Entry 8HUH (X-ray diffraction, 2.80 A resolution); this record covers chains A and E of the 6 polymer chains in the assembly.

# Chain A
Name: Tubulin alpha-1B chain
Organism: Bos taurus
UniProt: P81947 (TBA1B_BOVIN); residue numbers follow UniProt; this construct covers 1-450
Chain sequence (450 residues; numbered 1 to 450; the number before each row is that of its first residue):
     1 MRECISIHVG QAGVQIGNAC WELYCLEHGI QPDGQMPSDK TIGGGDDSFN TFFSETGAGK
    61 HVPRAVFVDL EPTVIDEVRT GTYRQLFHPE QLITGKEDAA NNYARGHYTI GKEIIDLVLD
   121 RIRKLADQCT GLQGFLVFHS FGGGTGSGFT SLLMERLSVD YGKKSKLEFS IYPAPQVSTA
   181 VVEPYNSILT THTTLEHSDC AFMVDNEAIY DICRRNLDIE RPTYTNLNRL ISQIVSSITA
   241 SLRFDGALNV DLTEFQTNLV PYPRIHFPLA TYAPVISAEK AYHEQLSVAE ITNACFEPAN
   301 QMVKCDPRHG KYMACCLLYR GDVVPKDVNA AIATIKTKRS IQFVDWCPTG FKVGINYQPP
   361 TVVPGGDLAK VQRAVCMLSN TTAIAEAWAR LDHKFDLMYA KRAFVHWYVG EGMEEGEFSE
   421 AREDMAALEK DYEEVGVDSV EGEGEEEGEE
Disordered / not traced: 438-450
Metal / ion sites: Ca2+: Asp-39, Thr-41, Gly-44, Glu-55
Residues lining bound ligands:
  - GTP (guanosine-5'-triphosphate): Gly-10, Gln-11, Ala-12, Gln-15, Ile-16, Asp-69, Asp-98, Ala-99, Ala-100, Asn-101, Ser-140, Gly-142, Gly-143, Gly-144, Thr-145, Gly-146, Ile-171, Pro-173, Val-177, Ser-178, Thr-179, Glu-183, Asn-206, Tyr-224, Leu-227, Asn-228, Ile-231
  - MXV (2-(1-methylindol-4-yl)-4-(3,4,5-trimethoxyphenyl)-1H-imidazo[4,5-c]pyridine): Asn-101, Thr-179, Ala-180, Val-181

# Chain E
Name: Stathmin-4
Organism: Rattus norvegicus
UniProt: P63043 (STMN4_RAT); residues 5-145 here correspond to UniProt positions 49-189 (UniProt number = residue number + 44)
Chain sequence (143 residues; each row starts with the number of its first residue):
     3 MADMEVIELN KCTSGQSFEV ILKPPSFDGV PEFNASLPRR RDPSLEEIQK KLEAAEERRK
    63 YQEAELLKHL AEKREHEREV IQKAIEENNN FIKMAKEKLA QKMESNKENR EAHLAAMLER
   123 LQEKDKHAEE VRKNKELKEE ASR
Disordered / not traced: 3-5, 29-43, 142-145
Construct notes: expression tag (3-4)
Swiss-Prot annotation at these positions:
  - modified residue: Ser-46 (Phosphoserine)

# How chain A and chain E interact
Residue-residue contacts (50):
  His-107(A) / Leu-54(E)
  Tyr-108(A) / Ala-57(E)  hydrophobic
  Thr-109(A) / Arg-61(E)
  Leu-152(A) / Leu-54(E)  hydrophobic
  Glu-155(A) / Ile-50(E)
  Arg-156(A) / Leu-47(E)
  Val-159(A) / Pro-45(E)
  Asp-245(A) / Cys-14(E)  hydrogen bond
  Asp-245(A) / Ser-16(E)
  Ala-247(A) / Asn-12(E)
  Ala-247(A) / Ser-19(E)
  Leu-248(A) / Ser-19(E)
  Pro-325(A) / Gln-18(E)
  Pro-325(A) / Phe-20(E)  hydrophobic
  Asn-329(A) / Val-8(E)
  Asn-329(A) / Phe-20(E)
  Asn-329(A) / Val-22(E)
  Ile-332(A) / Val-22(E)  hydrophobic
  Lys-336(A) / Leu-24(E)
  Asp-345(A) / Pro-27(E)
  Asp-345(A) / Ser-28(E)  hydrogen bond (backbone-backbone)
  Trp-346(A) / Pro-27(E)
  Cys-347(A) / Pro-27(E)
  Pro-348(A) / Lys-25(E)
  Pro-348(A) / Pro-27(E)
  Thr-349(A) / Ile-23(E)
  Thr-349(A) / Leu-24(E)  hydrogen bond (backbone-backbone)
  Thr-349(A) / Lys-25(E)  hydrogen bond (backbone-backbone)
  Gly-350(A) / Val-22(E)
  Phe-351(A) / Glu-21(E)
  Phe-351(A) / Val-22(E)  hydrogen bond (backbone-backbone)
  Lys-352(A) / Phe-20(E)
  Lys-352(A) / Glu-21(E)  salt bridge
  Val-353(A) / Ser-19(E)
  Val-353(A) / Phe-20(E)  hydrogen bond (backbone-backbone)
  Gly-354(A) / Gln-18(E)
  Ile-355(A) / Gly-17(E)
  Ile-355(A) / Gln-18(E)  hydrogen bond (backbone-backbone)
  Asn-356(A) / Ser-16(E)
  Tyr-357(A) / Thr-15(E)
  Tyr-357(A) / Ser-16(E)  hydrogen bond (backbone-backbone)
  Tyr-357(A) / Gly-17(E)
  Tyr-357(A) / Gln-18(E)  hydrogen bond
  Val-409(A) / Gln-64(E)
  Gly-410(A) / Arg-61(E)
  Gly-410(A) / Gln-64(E)
  Glu-411(A) / Arg-61(E)  hydrogen bond (backbone-side chain)
  Gly-412(A) / Ala-57(E)
  Gly-412(A) / Arg-60(E)  hydrogen bond (backbone-side chain)
  Glu-414(A) / Arg-60(E)  salt bridge
Other interface residues (no listed pair), chain A (36 interface residues in all): Lys-112, His-197, Gly-246, Val-328
Other interface residues (no listed pair), chain E (29 interface residues in all): Lys-13, Pro-26, Ser-46, Gln-51, Lys-53

# Summary
Chain A and chain E form an interface of 36 and 29 residues respectively, with 11 hydrogen bonds and 2 salt
bridges. Polar pairs include Lys-352(A)/Glu-21(E), Glu-414(A)/Arg-60(E) and Asp-245(A)/Cys-14(E). Ligands of
chain A: GTP and compound MXV. Asp-39(A), Thr-41(A), Gly-44(A) and Glu-55(A) coordinate Ca2+.
Chain A is Tubulin alpha-1B chain (Bos taurus) and chain E is Stathmin-4 (Rattus norvegicus); the structure,
Crystal structure of T2R-TTL-3a complex, was determined by X-ray diffraction.
